Entry 8CS9 (electron microscopy, 2.74 A resolution); this record covers chains A and K of the 18 polymer chains in the assembly.

[Chain A]
Molecule: Ankyrin-1
Source organism: Homo sapiens
UniProtKB: P16157 (ANK1_HUMAN); residue numbers follow UniProt; this construct covers 1-1881
Amino-acid sequence (1881 residues; numbered 1 to 1881; the number before each row is that of its first residue):
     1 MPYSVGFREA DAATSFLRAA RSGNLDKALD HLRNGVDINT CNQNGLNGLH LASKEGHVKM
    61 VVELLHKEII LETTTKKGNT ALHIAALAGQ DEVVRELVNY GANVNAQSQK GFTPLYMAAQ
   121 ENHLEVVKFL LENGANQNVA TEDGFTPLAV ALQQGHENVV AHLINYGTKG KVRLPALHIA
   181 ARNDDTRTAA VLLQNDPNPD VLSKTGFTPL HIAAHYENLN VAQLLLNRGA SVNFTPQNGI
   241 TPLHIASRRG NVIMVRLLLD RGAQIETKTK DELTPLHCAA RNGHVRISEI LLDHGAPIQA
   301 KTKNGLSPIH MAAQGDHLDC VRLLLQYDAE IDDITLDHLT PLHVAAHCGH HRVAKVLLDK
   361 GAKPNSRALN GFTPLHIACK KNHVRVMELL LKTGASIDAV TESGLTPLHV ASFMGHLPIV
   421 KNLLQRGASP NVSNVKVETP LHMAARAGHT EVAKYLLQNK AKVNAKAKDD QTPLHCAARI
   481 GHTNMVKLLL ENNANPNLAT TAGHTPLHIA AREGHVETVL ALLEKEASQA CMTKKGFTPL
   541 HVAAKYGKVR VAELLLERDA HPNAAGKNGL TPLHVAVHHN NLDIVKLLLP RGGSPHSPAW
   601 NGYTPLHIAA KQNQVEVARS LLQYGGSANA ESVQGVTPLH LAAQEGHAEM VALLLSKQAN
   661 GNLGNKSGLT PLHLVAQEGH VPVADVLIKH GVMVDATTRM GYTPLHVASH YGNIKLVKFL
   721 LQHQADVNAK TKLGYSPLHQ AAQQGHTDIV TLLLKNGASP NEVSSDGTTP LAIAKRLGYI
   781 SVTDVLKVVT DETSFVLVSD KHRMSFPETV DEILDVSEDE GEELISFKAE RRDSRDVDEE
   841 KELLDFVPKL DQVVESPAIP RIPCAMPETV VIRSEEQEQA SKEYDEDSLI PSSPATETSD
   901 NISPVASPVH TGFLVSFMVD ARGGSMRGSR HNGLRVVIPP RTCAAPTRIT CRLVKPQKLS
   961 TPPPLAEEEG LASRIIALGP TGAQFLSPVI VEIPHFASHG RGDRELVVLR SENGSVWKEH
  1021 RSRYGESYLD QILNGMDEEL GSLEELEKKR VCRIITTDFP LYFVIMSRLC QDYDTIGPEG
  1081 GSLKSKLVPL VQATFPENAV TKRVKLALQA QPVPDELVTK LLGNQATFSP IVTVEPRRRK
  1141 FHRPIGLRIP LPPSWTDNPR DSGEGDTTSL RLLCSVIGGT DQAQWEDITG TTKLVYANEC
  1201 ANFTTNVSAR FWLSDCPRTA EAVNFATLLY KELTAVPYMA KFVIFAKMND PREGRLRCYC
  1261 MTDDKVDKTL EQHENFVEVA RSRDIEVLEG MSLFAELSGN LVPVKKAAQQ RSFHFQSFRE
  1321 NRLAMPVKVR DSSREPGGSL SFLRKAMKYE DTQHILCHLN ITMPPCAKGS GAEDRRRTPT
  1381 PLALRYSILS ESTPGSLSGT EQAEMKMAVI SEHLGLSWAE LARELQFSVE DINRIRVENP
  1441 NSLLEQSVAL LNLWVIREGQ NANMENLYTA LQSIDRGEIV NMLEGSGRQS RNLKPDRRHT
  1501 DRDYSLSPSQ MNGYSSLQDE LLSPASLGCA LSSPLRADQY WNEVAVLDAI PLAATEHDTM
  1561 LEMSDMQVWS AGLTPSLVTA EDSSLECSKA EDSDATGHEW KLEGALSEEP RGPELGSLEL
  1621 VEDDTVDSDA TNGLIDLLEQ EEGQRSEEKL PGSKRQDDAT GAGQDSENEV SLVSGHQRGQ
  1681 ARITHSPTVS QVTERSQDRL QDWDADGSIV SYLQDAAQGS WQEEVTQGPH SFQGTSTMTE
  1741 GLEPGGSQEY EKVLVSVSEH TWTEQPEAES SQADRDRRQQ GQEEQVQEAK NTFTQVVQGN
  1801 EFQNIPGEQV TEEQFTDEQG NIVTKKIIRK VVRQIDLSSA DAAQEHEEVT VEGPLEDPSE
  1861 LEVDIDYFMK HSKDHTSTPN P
Not modelled in the structure: 1-10, 794-801, 815-1881
UniProt features mapped onto this chain:
  - modified residue: Asn-105 (3S: -3-hydroxyasparagine), Asn-233 (3S: -3-hydroxyasparagine), Ser-429 (Phosphoserine), Asn-431 (3S: -3-hydroxyasparagine), Asn-464 (3S: -3-hydroxyasparagine), Asn-629 (3S: -3-hydroxyasparagine), Asn-662 (3S: -3-hydroxyasparagine), Asp-695 (3S: -3-hydroxyaspartate), Asn-728 (3S: -3-hydroxyasparagine), Ser-759 (Phosphoserine), Asn-761 (3S: -3-hydroxyasparagine), Ser-781 (Phosphoserine), Ser-817 (Phosphoserine), Ser-834 (Phosphoserine), Ser-856 (Phosphoserine), Thr-961 (Phosphothreonine), Tyr-1073 (Phosphotyrosine), Ser-1082 (Phosphoserine), Thr-1378 (Phosphothreonine), Thr-1380 (Phosphothreonine) and 14 more in UniProt
  - natural variant: Leu-276 (L276R: In SPH1), Asp-332 (D332H: In a breast cancer sample), Val-463 (V463I: In SPH1), Arg-619 (R619H: In Brueggen), Ile-1054 (I1054T: In SPH1), Asp-1592 (D1592N: In Duesseldorf)
  - mutagenesis: Thr-1824 (T1824P: Abolishes interaction with OBSCN (in isoform Mu17)), Lys-1826 (K1826E: Abolishes interaction with OBSCN (in isoform Mu17)), Arg-1829 (R1829G: Abolishes interaction with OBSCN (in isoform Mu17)), Lys-1830 (K1830E: Abolishes interaction with OBSCN (in isoform Mu17))

[Chain K]
Molecule: Blood group Rh(CE) polypeptide
Source organism: Homo sapiens
UniProtKB: P18577 (RHCE_HUMAN); residue numbers follow UniProt; this construct covers 1-417
Amino-acid sequence (417 residues; numbered 1 to 417; the number before each row is that of its first residue):
     1 MSSKYPRSVR RCLPLWALTL EAALILLFYF FTHYDASLED QKGLVASYQV GQDLTVMAAL
    61 GLGFLTSNFR RHSWSSVAFN LFMLALGVQW AILLDGFLSQ FPPGKVVITL FSIRLATMSA
   121 MSVLISAGAV LGKVNLAQLV VMVLVEVTAL GTLRMVISNI FNTDYHMNLR HFYVFAAYFG
   181 LTVAWCLPKP LPKGTEDNDQ RATIPSLSAM LGALFLWMFW PSVNSPLLRS PIQRKNAMFN
   241 TYYALAVSVV TAISGSSLAH PQRKISMTYV HSAVLAGGVA VGTSCHLIPS PWLAMVLGLV
   301 AGLISIGGAK CLPVCCNRVL GIHHISVMHS IFSLLGLLGE ITYIVLLVLH TVWNGNGMIG
   361 FQVLLSIGEL SLAIVIALTS GLLTGLLLNL KIWKAPHVAK YFDDQVFWKF PHLAVGF
Not modelled in the structure: 1, 36-40, 101-104, 191-199, 316-324, 351-359
UniProt features mapped onto this chain:
  - natural variant: Trp-16 (C16W: Found in antigen c/Rh4; this construct carries the variant), Ala-36 (A36T: In C(X)/Rh9 antigen), Gln-41 (Q41R: Found in antigen C(W)/Rh8), Leu-60 (L60I: Found in antigen C/Rh2), Asn-68 (N68S: Found in antigen C/Rh2), Pro-103 (P103S: Found in antigen C/Rh2), Arg-154 (R154T: Found in antigen RhEKH), Pro-226 (A226P: Found in antigen E/Rh3; this construct carries the variant), Gln-233 (Q233E: Found in antigen RhEFM), Met-238 (M238V: Found in antigen RhEFM), Leu-245 (L245V: In VS antigen), His-329 (H329D; H329R)

[How chain A and chain K interact]
Contacting residue pairs - 44 pairs, chain A then chain K:
  Leu-46(A) with Phe-417(K)
  Lys-54(A) with Ser-3(K), hydrogen bond (backbone-side chain); Arg-7(K); Phe-417(K)
  Thr-75(A) with Phe-417(K), hydrogen bond (side chain-backbone)
  Lys-77(A) with Val-415(K); Gly-416(K); Phe-417(K), hydrogen bond (side chain-backbone)
  Asn-79(A) with Phe-417(K), hydrogen bond (side chain-backbone)
  Ile-84(A) with Phe-417(K), hydrophobic
  Leu-87(A) with Tyr-5(K); Gly-416(K); Phe-417(K), hydrophobic
  Ala-88(A) with Ser-3(K); Lys-4(K), hydrogen bond (backbone-backbone)
  Gly-89(A) with Lys-4(K)
  Gln-90(A) with Ser-2(K), hydrogen bond (side chain-backbone); Ser-3(K)
  Phe-112(A) with Leu-413(K); Ala-414(K), hydrophobic
  Tyr-116(A) with His-412(K), hydrogen bond (side chain-backbone)
  Gln-120(A) with Gln-405(K), hydrogen bond (backbone-side chain); Leu-413(K); Ala-414(K), hydrogen bond (side chain-backbone)
  Glu-121(A) with Tyr-5(K); Lys-400(K), salt bridge; Gln-405(K), hydrogen bond
  His-123(A) with Lys-4(K); Lys-400(K)
  Asp-143(A) with His-412(K), salt bridge
  Phe-145(A) with His-412(K)
  Val-150(A) with His-412(K); Leu-413(K), hydrophobic
  Gln-153(A) with Arg-71(K); Pro-411(K), hydrogen bond (side chain-backbone); His-412(K)
  Gln-154(A) with Arg-71(K), hydrogen bond (backbone-side chain); Gln-405(K); Phe-410(K); Leu-413(K)
  Gly-155(A) with Arg-70(K), hydrogen bond (backbone-side chain)
  His-156(A) with Asp-403(K); Gln-405(K), hydrogen bond
  Glu-157(A) with Arg-70(K), salt bridge
Also at the interface, not in a pair above, chain A (25 interface residues in all): Glu-55, Met-117
Also at the interface, not in a pair above, chain K (19 interface residues in all): Pro-6

[Overview]
25 residues of chain A face 19 of chain K across their interface; the contacts include 14 hydrogen bonds and 3
salt bridges. Polar contacts include Glu-121(A)/Lys-400(K), Asp-143(A)/His-412(K) and Glu-157(A)/Arg-70(K).
From UniProt: 4 mutagenesis sites on chain A.
Here chain A is Ankyrin-1 and chain K is Blood group Rh(CE) polypeptide, both from Homo sapiens. Entry 8CS9
(Composite reconstruction of Class 1 of the erythrocyte ankyrin-1 complex) was determined by electron
microscopy together with 7UZ3, 7UZQ, 7UZU, 7V07, 7V0K, 7V0M and 10 further entries from the same study.
